Entry 2PFJ (X-ray diffraction, 3.10 A resolution); this record covers chains Y and A of the 4 polymer chains in the assembly.

== Chain Y ==
Molecule: 29-nt DNA strand
Sequence (29 nucleotides; numbered 1 to 29; the number before each row is that of its first residue):
     1 AGTTGAGTCCTTGTTTCAAGGGGCTGCTA
Not modelled in the structure: 15-16
Bound ions: Ca2+ site 1: DG7, DT8 (shared with Asp55(A) of chain A); Ca2+ site 2: DT8 (shared with Asp55(A), Glu65(A), Thr66(A) of chain A)

== Chain A ==
Name: Endodeoxyribonuclease 1
From: Enterobacteria phage T7
Notes: EC 3.1.21.2
Reference sequence: P00641 (ENRN_BPT7); numbering as in UniProt (aligned over 1-149)
Sequence (149 residues; each row starts with the number of its first residue):
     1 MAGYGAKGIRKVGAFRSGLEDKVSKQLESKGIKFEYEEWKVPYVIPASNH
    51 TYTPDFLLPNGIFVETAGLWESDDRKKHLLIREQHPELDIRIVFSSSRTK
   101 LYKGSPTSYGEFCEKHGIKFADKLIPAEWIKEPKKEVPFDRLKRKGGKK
Not modelled in the structure: 1-16, 146-149
Differences from the reference sequence: engineered mutation Ala67 (Lys in P00641)
Bound ions: Ca2+ site 1: Asp55 (shared with DG7(Y), DT8(Y) of chain Y); Ca2+ site 2: Asp55, Glu65, Thr66 (shared with DT8(Y) of chain Y)

== Interface between chain Y and chain A ==
Pairs across the interface (14; chain Y residue first):
  DA6(Y) with His50(A), salt bridge to the phosphate; Thr51(A), hydrogen bond to the phosphate
  DG7(Y) with Tyr52(A), phosphate contact; Thr53(A), hydrogen bond to the phosphate; Lys77(A), salt bridge to the phosphate
  DT8(Y) with Asp55(A), phosphate contact
  DC9(Y) with Gly68(A), hydrogen bond to the phosphate; Leu69(A), base contact; Ser95(A), sugar contact
  DC17(Y) with Arg98(A), phosphate contact
  DA18(Y) with Arg98(A), salt bridge to the phosphate
  DG20(Y) with Lys103(A), phosphate contact
  DG21(Y) with Leu69(A), base contact; Lys103(A), salt bridge to the phosphate
Other interface residues (no listed pair), chain Y (9 interface residues in all): DG5
Other interface residues (no listed pair), chain A (17 interface residues in all): Glu65, Thr66, Ala67, Thr99, Gly104, Tyr109

== In short ==
The interface between chain Y and chain A involves 9 residues on one side and 17 on the other, with 3 hydrogen
bonds and 4 salt bridges. Polar contacts include DA6(Y)-Thr51(A), DG7(Y)-Thr53(A) and DC9(Y)-Gly68(A).
Asp55(A), DG7(Y) and DT8(Y) coordinate Ca2+ site 1.
Here chain Y is a 29-nt DNA strand and chain A is Endodeoxyribonuclease 1 (Enterobacteria phage T7). Entry
2PFJ (Crystal Structure of T7 Endo I resolvase in complex with a Holliday Junction) was determined by X-ray
diffraction.
